4UF2 - chains A and B; structure by X-ray diffraction, 3.00 A resolution.

# Chain A
Molecule: Antiapoptotic membrane protein
Organism: Deerpox virus (strain W-1170-84)
Notes: fragment: bcl-2
Reference sequence: Q08FF8 (Q08FF8_DPV84); numbering as in UniProt (aligned over 1-155)
Amino-acid sequence (168 residues; numbered -12 to 155; the number before each row is that of its first residue; numbers below 1 keep their minus sign (Met-12 is residue -12)):
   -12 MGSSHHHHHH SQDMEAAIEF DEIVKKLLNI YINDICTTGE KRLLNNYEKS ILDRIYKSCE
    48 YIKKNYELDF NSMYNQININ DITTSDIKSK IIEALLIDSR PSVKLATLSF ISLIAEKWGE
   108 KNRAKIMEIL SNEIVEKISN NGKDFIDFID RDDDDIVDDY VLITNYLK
Disordered / not traced: -12 to 2, 139-155
Differences from the reference sequence: initiating methionine (-12); expression tag (-11 to 0)

# Chain B
Molecule: Apoptosis regulator BAX
Notes: fragment: bh3
Reference sequence: Q07812 (BAX_HUMAN); residues 2-29 here correspond to UniProt positions 50-77 (UniProt number = residue number + 48)
Amino-acid sequence (28 residues; numbered 2 to 29; the number before each row is that of its first residue):
     2 VPQDASTKKL SECLKRIGDE LDSNMELQ
Disordered / not traced: 2-7, 27-29
Swiss-Prot annotation at these positions:
  - motif: Leu11 to Asn25 (BH3)

# Interface between chain A and chain B
Contacting residue pairs - 30 pairs, chain A then chain B:
  Ile49(A) - Leu22(B)  hydrophobic
  Tyr53(A) - Glu21(B)
  Tyr53(A) - Leu22(B)
  Asp56(A) - Arg17(B)  salt bridge
  Phe57(A) - Ile18(B)  hydrophobic
  Met60(A) - Leu11(B)
  Met60(A) - Cys14(B)  hydrophobic
  Met60(A) - Leu15(B)  hydrophobic
  Gln63(A) - Lys9(B)  hydrogen bond (side chain-backbone)
  Gln63(A) - Leu11(B)
  Ile64(A) - Leu11(B)  hydrophobic
  Lys77(A) - Leu11(B)
  Lys77(A) - Ser12(B)
  Ile78(A) - Leu15(B)  hydrophobic
  Glu80(A) - Ser12(B)  hydrogen bond
  Glu80(A) - Lys16(B)
  Ala81(A) - Ser12(B)
  Ala81(A) - Leu15(B)  hydrophobic
  Ala81(A) - Lys16(B)
  Ile84(A) - Lys16(B)
  Asp85(A) - Lys16(B)
  Arg87(A) - Lys16(B)
  Arg87(A) - Asp20(B)  salt bridge
  Arg87(A) - Asp23(B)  salt bridge
  Ser89(A) - Gly19(B)  hydrogen bond (side chain-backbone)
  Ser89(A) - Leu22(B)
  Ser89(A) - Asp23(B)  hydrogen bond
  Ala93(A) - Leu15(B)
  Ala93(A) - Ile18(B)  hydrophobic
  Thr94(A) - Leu15(B)
Interface residues without a listed pair, chain A (22 interface residues in all): Ser59, Val90, Leu92, Phe97, Phe135
Interface residues without a listed pair, chain B (15 interface residues in all): Thr8, Lys10

# Overview
22 residues of chain A face 15 of chain B across their interface; the contacts include 4 hydrogen bonds and 3
salt bridges. Among the polar pairs are Asp56(A)-Arg17(B), Arg87(A)-Asp20(B) and Arg87(A)-Asp23(B).
Chain A is Antiapoptotic membrane protein (Deerpox virus (strain W-1170-84)) and chain B is Apoptosis
regulator BAX; the structure, Deerpox virus DPV022 in complex with Bax BH3, was determined by X-ray
diffraction (same publication as 4UF1 and 4UF3).
